7TZW - chain A; structure by X-ray diffraction, 1.46 A resolution.

Chain A:
Molecule: Cytochrome P450
From: Rhodopseudomonas palustris
UniProtKB: Q2IU02 (Q2IU02_RHOP2); residues 0-409 here correspond to UniProt positions 1-410 (UniProt number = residue number + 1)
Sequence (410 residues; row label = number of the first residue in the row; numbering starts at 0):
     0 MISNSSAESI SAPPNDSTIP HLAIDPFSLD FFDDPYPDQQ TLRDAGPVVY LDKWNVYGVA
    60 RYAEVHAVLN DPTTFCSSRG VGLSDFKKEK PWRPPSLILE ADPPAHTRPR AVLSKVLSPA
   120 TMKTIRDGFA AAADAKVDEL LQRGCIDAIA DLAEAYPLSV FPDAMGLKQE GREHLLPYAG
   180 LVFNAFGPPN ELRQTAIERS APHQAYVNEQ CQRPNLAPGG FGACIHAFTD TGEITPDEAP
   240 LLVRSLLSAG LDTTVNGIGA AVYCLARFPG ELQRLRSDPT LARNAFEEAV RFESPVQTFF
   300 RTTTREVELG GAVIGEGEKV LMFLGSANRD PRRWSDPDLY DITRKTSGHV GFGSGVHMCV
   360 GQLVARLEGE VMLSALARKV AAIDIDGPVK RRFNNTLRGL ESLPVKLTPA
Unresolved in the structure: 0-16
Ion coordination: heme Fe near C358 (its only coordinating residue here)
Ligand contacts:
  - 4-chloro-benzoic acid (174): R92, S95, I97, L98, V181, F182, F185, S244, S247, A248, F298
  - heme (HEM): L68, V80, I97, L98, H105, R109, L112, L116, F160, S244, L245, A248, G249, T252, T253, G256, F285, V289, P294, V295, F298, R300, L323, V349, G350, F351, G352, V355, H356, C358, V359, G360, V363, A364

Summary:
Ligands of chain A: 4-chloro-benzoic acid and heme.
Chain A is Cytochrome P450 (Rhodopseudomonas palustris); the structure, The crystal structure of WT CYP199A4
bound to 4-chlorobenzoic acid, was determined by X-ray diffraction, deposited together with 7TZM, 7TZN, 7TZX,
7TZY and 7U00.
